6J4Z - chains T and e of the 27 polymer chains in the assembly; structure by electron microscopy, 4.10 A resolution (low resolution: residue-level contacts below are approximate; hydrogen-bond / salt-bridge calls are withheld).

Chain T:
Molecule: 198-nt DNA strand
Sequence (198 nucleotides; numbered -72 to 125; the number before each row is that of its first residue; numbers below 1 keep their minus sign (DA-72 is residue -72)):
   -72 ATCAGAATCC CGGTGCCGAG GCCGCTCAAT TGGTCGTAGA CAGCTCTAGC ACCGCTTAAA
   -12 CGCACGTACG CGCTGTCCCC CGCGTTTTAA CCGCCAAGGG GATTACACCC AAGACACCAG
    48 GCACGAGACA GAAAAAAACA ACGAAAACGG CCACCACCCA AACACACCAA ACACAAGAGC
   108 TAATTGACTG ACGTAAGC
Disordered / not traced: 56-125

Chain e:
Protein: Histone H3.3
Organism: Homo sapiens
Reference sequence: P84243 (H33_HUMAN); residues 0-135 here correspond to UniProt positions 1-136 (UniProt number = residue number + 1)
Amino-acid sequence (139 residues; each row starts with the number of its first residue; numbers below 1 keep their minus sign (Gly-3 is residue -3)):
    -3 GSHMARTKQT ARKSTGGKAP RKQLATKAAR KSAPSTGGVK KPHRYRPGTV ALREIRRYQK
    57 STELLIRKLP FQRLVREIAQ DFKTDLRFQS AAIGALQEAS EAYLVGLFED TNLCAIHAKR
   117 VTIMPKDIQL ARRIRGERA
Disordered / not traced: -3 to 38
Sequence notes: expression tag (-3 to -1)
Curated features (UniProtKB/Swiss-Prot):
  - site: Ser31 (Interaction with ZMYND11)
  - modified residue: Arg2 (Asymmetric dimethylarginine), Thr3 (Phosphothreonine), Lys4 (Allysine), Gln5 (5-glutamyl dopamine), Thr6 (Phosphothreonine), Arg8 (Citrulline), Lys9 (N6,N6,N6-trimethyllysine), Ser10 (ADP-ribosylserine), Thr11 (Phosphothreonine), Lys14 (N6-(2-hydroxyisobutyryl)lysine), Arg17 (Asymmetric dimethylarginine), Lys18 (N6-(2-hydroxyisobutyryl)lysine), Lys23 (N6-(2-hydroxyisobutyryl)lysine), Arg26 (Citrulline), Lys27 (N6,N6,N6-trimethyllysine), Ser28 (ADP-ribosylserine), Ser31 (Phosphoserine), Lys36 (N6,N6,N6-trimethyllysine), Lys37 (N6-methyllysine), Tyr41 (Phosphotyrosine) and 9 more in UniProt
  - lipidation: Lys18 (N6-decanoyllysine)

How chain T and chain e interact:
Contacting residue pairs (14):
  DA-67(T) - Tyr41(e)
  DA-66(T) - Tyr41(e)
  DA-66(T) - Arg49(e)
  DT-65(T) - Arg49(e)
  DC8(T) - Pro43(e)
  DG9(T) - Arg40(e)
  DG9(T) - Pro43(e)
  DG9(T) - Gly44(e)
  DG9(T) - Thr45(e)
  DG9(T) - Val46(e)
  DG9(T) - Ala47(e)
  DC10(T) - Arg40(e)
  DC10(T) - Tyr41(e)
  DA17(T) - Leu65(e)
Also at the interface, not in a pair above, chain T (10 interface residues in all): DC-64, DC-2, DA16
Also at the interface, not in a pair above, chain e (12 interface residues in all): His39, Lys56, Lys115

Overview:
The interface between chain T and chain e involves 10 residues on one side and 12 on the other.
Chain T is a 198-nt DNA strand and chain e is Histone H3.3 (Homo sapiens); the structure, RNA polymerase II
elongation complex bound with Spt4/5 and foreign DNA, stalled at SHL(-1) of the ..., was determined by
electron microscopy together with 6IR9, 6J4W, 6J4X, 6J4Y, 6J50 and 6J51 from the same study.
